7PAK - chains k and 3 of the 55 polymer chains in the assembly; structure by electron microscopy, 5.30 A resolution (low resolution: residue-level contacts below are approximate; hydrogen-bond / salt-bridge calls are withheld).

== Chain k ==
Molecule: 50S ribosomal protein L15
Source organism: Mycoplasma pneumoniae M129
UniProtKB: Q50300 (RL15_MYCPN); residue numbers follow UniProt; this construct covers 1-151
Sequence (151 residues; row label = number of the first residue in the row):
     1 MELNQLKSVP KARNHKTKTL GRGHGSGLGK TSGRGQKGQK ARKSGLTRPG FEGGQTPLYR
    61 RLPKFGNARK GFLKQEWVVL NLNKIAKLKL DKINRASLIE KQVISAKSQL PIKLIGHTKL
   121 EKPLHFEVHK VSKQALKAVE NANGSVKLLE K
Disordered / not traced: 1-2, 151

== Chain 3 ==
Molecule: 23S ribosomal RNA
Source organism: Mycoplasma pneumoniae M129
Sequence (2907 nucleotides; numbered 1 to 2907; the number before each row is that of its first residue):
     1 UACAAUAAGU UACUAAGGGC UUAUGGUGGA UGCCUUGGCA CUAAUAGGCG AUGAAGGACG
    61 UGUUAACCUG CGAUAAGCUU CGGGUAGGUG GUAAGAACCU CAGAUCCGGA GAUUUCCGAA
   121 UGGAGCAAUC CGGUAGUUGG AAACAGCUAU CAUUAAUUGA UGAAUAAAUA GUCAAUUAAA
   181 GCAAUACGUG GUGAAGUGAA ACAUCUCAGU AGCCACAGGA AAAGAAAACG AAUGUGAUUC
   241 CGUGUGUAGU GGCGAGCGAA AGCGGAACAG GCCAAACUUA UCAUUAGAUA GGGGUUGUAG
   301 GGCUUGCAAU GUGGACUUGA AAACGAUAGA AGAAGCUGUU GGAAAGCAGC GCGCAAAAGG
   361 GUGAUAGCCC CGUAUUUGAA AUUGUUUUCA UACCUAGCGA GAUCCCUGAG UAGCUCGGAA
   421 AACGUUAUUU UGAGUGAAUC UGCCCAGACC AUUGGGUAAG CCUAAAUACU AAUUAGUGAC
   481 CGAUAGCGAA ACAGUACCGU GAGGGAAAGG UGAAAAGAAC CCAGAGAUGG GAGUGAAAUA
   541 GAUUCUGAAA CCAUAUGCCU ACAACGUGUC AGAGCACAUU AAUGUGUGAU GGCGUGCGUU
   601 UUGAAGUAUG AGCCGGCGAG UUAUGAUAGC AAGCGUUAGU UAACCAGGAG AUGGGGAGCU
   661 GUAGCGAAAG CGAGUUUUAA AAGAGCGUUU GUUUGUUAUU AUAGACCCGA AACGGGUUGA
   721 GCUAGUCAUG AGCAGGUUGA AGGUUGAGUA ACAUCAACUG GAGGACCGAA CCGACUCUCG
   781 UUGAAACGAU AGCGGAUGAC UUGUGAUUAG GGGUGAAAUU CCAAUCGAAA UCCGUGAUAG
   841 CUGGUUCUCG UCGAAAUAGC UUUAAGGCUA GCGUGAGAUC ACAAAUAAGU GGAGGUAAAG
   901 CUACUGAAUG UAUGAUGGCG CCACCUAGGC GUACUGAAUA CAAUUAAACU CUGAAUGCCA
   961 UUUAUUUUAU UCUCGCAGUC AGACAGUGGG GGAUAAGCUU CAUUGUCAAG AGGGGAAGAG
  1021 CCCAGAUCAU UAAAUAAGGU CCCCAAAAUA UACUAAGUGG AAAAGGAUGU GAAAGUGCUA
  1081 AAACAGCAAG GAUGUUGGCU UAGAAGCAGC CAUCGUUUAA AGAGUGCGUA ACAGCUCACU
  1141 UGUCGAGUGU UUUUGCGCCG AAGAUGUAAC GGGGCUAAGU AUAUUACCGA AUUUAUGGAU
  1201 AAGAUUUAUA UCUUGUGGUA GACGAGCGUU GUAUUGGAGU UGAAGUCAAA GCGUGAGCAU
  1261 UGGUGGAUCC AAUACAAGUG AGAAUGCCGG CAUGAGUAAC GCUUGGGAGU GAGAAUCUCC
  1321 CAAACCGAUU GACUAAGGUU UCCUGGACCA GGGUCGUCCU UCCAGGGUUA GUCUGGACCU
  1381 AAGCUGAGGC UGAAAAGCGU AGGCGAUGGA CAACAGGUUA AUAUUCCUGU ACUUACAGUU
  1441 AGACUGAUGG AGUGACAAAG AAGGUUUUCC ACCCCCAUAA UUGGAUUUGG GGAUAAAUCA
  1501 UAAGGUGGUA CAAUAGGCAA AUCCGUUGUG CAUAACAUUG AGUGAUGAUG UCGAGUGAAU
  1561 GAGUGAUCAA GUAGCGAAGG UGGUAUUAAU CAUGCUUUCA AGAAAAGCUU CUAGGGUUAA
  1621 UCUAGCUGUA ACCAGUACCG AGAACGAACA CACGUAGUCA AGGAGAGGAU CCUAAGGUUA
  1681 GCGAGUGAAC UAUAGCCAAG GAACUCUGCA AAUUAACCCC GUAAGUUAGC GAGAAGGGGU
  1741 GCUUAUGUAA AAGUAAGCCG CAGUGAAGAA CGAGGGGGGA CUGUUUAACU AAAACACAAC
  1801 UCUAUGCCAA ACCGUAAGGU GAUGUAUAUG GGGUGACACC UGCCCAGUGC UGGAAGGUUA
  1861 AAGAAGGAGG UUAGCGCAAG CGAAGCUUUU AACUGAAGCC CCAGUGAACG GCGGCCGUAA
  1921 CUAUAACGGU CCUAAGGUAG CGAAAUUCCU AGUCGGGUAA AUUCCGUCCC GCUUGAAUGG
  1981 UGUAACCAUC UCUUGACUGU CUCGGCUAUA GACUCGGUGA AAUCCAGGUA CGGGUGAAGA
  2041 CACCCGUUAG GCGCAACGGG ACGGAAAGAC CCCGUGAAGC UUUACUGUAG CUUAAUAUUG
  2101 AUCAGGACAU UAUCAUGUAG AGAAUAGGUA GGAGCAAUCG AUGCAAGUUC GCUAGGACUU
  2161 GUUGAUGCGA AAGGUGGAAU ACUACCCUUG GUUGUGUGCU GUUCUAAUUG GUAACUGUUA
  2221 UCCAGUUUCA AGACAGUGUU AGGUGGGCAG UUUGACUGGG GCGGUCGCCU CCUAAAAGGU
  2281 AACGGAGGCG UACAAAGGUA CCUUCAGUAC GGUUGGAAAU CGUAUGUAGA GUGUAAUGGU
  2341 GUAAGGGUGC UUGACUGUGA GACAUACAGG UCGAACAGGU GAGAAAUCAG GUCAUAGUGA
  2401 UCCGGUGGUC CAGUAUGGAA UGGCCAUCGC UCAACGGAUA AAAGCUACUC CGGGGAUAAC
  2461 AGGCUGAUAC UGCCCAAGAG UUCAUAUCGA CGGCAGUGUU UGGCACCUCG AUGUCGACUC
  2521 AUCUCAUCCU CGAGCUGAAG CAGGUUCGAA GGGUUCGGCU GUUCGCCGAU UAAAGAGAUA
  2581 CGUGAGUUGG GUUCAAACCG UCGUGAGACA GGUUGGUCCC UAUCUAUUGU GCCCGUAGGA
  2641 AGAUUGAAGA GUGUUGCUUC UAGUACGAGA GGACCGAAGC GAGGACACCU CUUAUGCUCC
  2701 AGUUGUAGCG CCAGCUGCAC CGCUGGGUAG UAACGUGUCU AUUAGAUAAA CGCUGAAAGC
  2761 AUCUAAGUGU GAAACUAUCU CAAAGAUUAA UCUUCCCAUU UCGCAAGAAA GUAAGAGCCG
  2821 UCAAAGACGA UGACGUUGAU AGGUUACAGG UGUAAGCAUA GUGAUAUGUU GAGCUGAGUA
  2881 AUACUAAUUG CUCGAGGACU UAUUGGA
Disordered / not traced: 1-7, 923-927, 1560-1569, 2901-2907

== Interface between chain k and chain 3 ==
Contacting residue pairs - 151 pairs, chain k then chain 3:
  Gln5(k) - U1234(3)
  Leu6(k) - U1235(3)
  Leu6(k) - U1273(3)
  Lys7(k) - U1273(3)
  Val9(k) - A1274(3)
  Lys11(k) - A631(3)
  Lys11(k) - A632(3)
  Ala12(k) - C630(3)
  Arg13(k) - G695(3)
  Arg13(k) - U696(3)
  Arg13(k) - C1275(3)
  His15(k) - G629(3)
  His15(k) - C630(3)
  His15(k) - U696(3)
  His15(k) - U697(3)
  Lys16(k) - U697(3)
  Lys16(k) - G1224(3)
  Lys16(k) - A1225(3)
  Thr17(k) - U697(3)
  Thr17(k) - A698(3)
  Lys18(k) - A698(3)
  Lys18(k) - A1222(3)
  Lys18(k) - C1223(3)
  Leu20(k) - G620(3)
  Leu20(k) - U699(3)
  Gly21(k) - G620(3)
  Gly21(k) - U845(3)
  Arg22(k) - G620(3)
  Arg22(k) - U846(3)
  Arg22(k) - G1280(3)
  Gly23(k) - U846(3)
  His24(k) - U848(3)
  Gly25(k) - U848(3)
  Gly25(k) - C849(3)
  Lys30(k) - U599(3)
  Lys30(k) - U600(3)
  Lys30(k) - U845(3)
  Lys30(k) - U846(3)
  Thr31(k) - A1220(3)
  Thr31(k) - G1221(3)
  Ser32(k) - G620(3)
  Ser32(k) - G1221(3)
  Gly33(k) - A977(3)
  Gly33(k) - G1221(3)
  Gly33(k) - A1222(3)
  Arg34(k) - G620(3)
  Arg34(k) - C706(3)
  Arg34(k) - G978(3)
  Arg34(k) - G1221(3)
  Gly35(k) - G978(3)
  Gln36(k) - U600(3)
  Gln36(k) - U601(3)
  Gln36(k) - U845(3)
  Lys37(k) - U600(3)
  Lys37(k) - U601(3)
  Lys37(k) - U842(3)
  Gly38(k) - C841(3)
  Gly38(k) - G866(3)
  Gly38(k) - G867(3)
  Gln39(k) - G840(3)
  Gln39(k) - G866(3)
  Gln39(k) - G867(3)
  Lys40(k) - G867(3)
  Lys40(k) - C868(3)
  Lys40(k) - G978(3)
  Lys40(k) - U979(3)
  Ala41(k) - C706(3)
  Arg42(k) - G840(3)
  Arg42(k) - C841(3)
  Arg42(k) - U842(3)
  Lys43(k) - A705(3)
  Lys43(k) - C706(3)
  Lys43(k) - C707(3)
  Lys43(k) - A839(3)
  Ser44(k) - A705(3)
  Ser44(k) - C706(3)
  Ser44(k) - A839(3)
  Gly45(k) - A701(3)
  Leu46(k) - C868(3)
  Arg48(k) - A199(3)
  Arg48(k) - A200(3)
  Arg48(k) - G254(3)
  Arg48(k) - A255(3)
  Pro49(k) - A701(3)
  Phe51(k) - A200(3)
  Glu52(k) - G867(3)
  Glu52(k) - C868(3)
  Gly53(k) - U861(3)
  Gly53(k) - G866(3)
  Gly53(k) - G867(3)
  Gly54(k) - U861(3)
  Gln55(k) - C860(3)
  Gln55(k) - U861(3)
  Gln55(k) - A2366(3)
  Gln55(k) - C2367(3)
  Gln55(k) - G2436(3)
  Thr56(k) - G2436(3)
  Thr56(k) - G2437(3)
  Leu58(k) - C2367(3)
  Tyr59(k) - A255(3)
  Arg60(k) - G254(3)
  Arg60(k) - U2401(3)
  Arg61(k) - C2367(3)
  Arg61(k) - A2368(3)
  Arg61(k) - A2400(3)
  Arg61(k) - U2401(3)
  Leu62(k) - U2401(3)
  Pro63(k) - U2401(3)
  Pro63(k) - C2402(3)
  Lys64(k) - C253(3)
  Lys64(k) - C2402(3)
  Gly66(k) - A667(3)
  Gly66(k) - G2423(3)
  Gly66(k) - C2424(3)
  Asn67(k) - A667(3)
  Asn67(k) - G2423(3)
  Ala68(k) - A668(3)
  Ala68(k) - C2411(3)
  Ala68(k) - A2412(3)
  Ala68(k) - G2422(3)
  Ala68(k) - G2423(3)
  Arg69(k) - A668(3)
  Arg69(k) - A2412(3)
  Arg69(k) - G2413(3)
  Lys70(k) - G249(3)
  Lys70(k) - G2422(3)
  Gly71(k) - A248(3)
  Gly71(k) - G249(3)
  Phe72(k) - U2414(3)
  Leu73(k) - A248(3)
  Lys74(k) - G666(3)
  Lys74(k) - A669(3)
  Lys74(k) - G670(3)
  Asn81(k) - A663(3)
  Lys84(k) - U637(3)
  Lys84(k) - U662(3)
  Lys87(k) - U637(3)
  Lys107(k) - C263(3)
  Lys107(k) - G264(3)
  Lys113(k) - G672(3)
  Ile115(k) - G672(3)
  Ile115(k) - A673(3)
  Lys130(k) - C671(3)
  Ser132(k) - G672(3)
  Ser132(k) - A673(3)
  Lys133(k) - C671(3)
  Lys133(k) - G672(3)
  Gln134(k) - G672(3)
  Gln134(k) - A673(3)
  Gln134(k) - G674(3)
  Ala135(k) - A673(3)
Interface residues without a listed pair, chain k (77 interface residues in all): Ser8, Ser26, Leu28, Gly29, Phe65, Gly116, His117, Val131
Interface residues without a listed pair, chain 3 (90 interface residues in all): U250, G251, U636, A657, C665, C847, U1279, G2369, A2456

== In short ==
The interface between chain k and chain 3 involves 77 residues on one side and 90 on the other.
Chain k is 50S ribosomal protein L15 and chain 3 is 23S ribosomal RNA, both from Mycoplasma pneumoniae M129;
the structure, 70S ribosome with EF-Tu-tRNA and P-site tRNA in Mycoplasma pneumoniae cells, was determined by
electron microscopy, deposited together with 7OOC, 7OOD, 7P6Z, 7PAH, 7PAI, 7PAJ and 23 further entries.
